Entry 3J8W (electron microscopy, 13.00 A resolution (very low resolution: no residue pairs are listed; an interface is given only as per-side residue counts)); this record covers chains L and H of the 13 polymer chains in the assembly.

Chain L:
Name: H263.A2 light chain
Organism: Mus musculus
Notes: fragment: variable domain Fab
Amino-acid sequence (109 residues; each row starts with the number of its first residue):
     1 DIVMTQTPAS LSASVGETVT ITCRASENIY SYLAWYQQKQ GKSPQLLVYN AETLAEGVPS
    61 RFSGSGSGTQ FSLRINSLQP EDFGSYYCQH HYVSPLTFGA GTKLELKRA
Cystine bridges: Cys-23/Cys-88

Chain H:
Name: H263.A2 heavy chain
Organism: Mus musculus
Notes: fragment: variable domain Fab
Amino-acid sequence (118 residues; row label = number of the first residue in the row; a row labelled like 82A-82C holds insertion residues (82A, then the next letters in order)):
     4 LQQSGAELAR PGASVKLSCK ASGYTFISYW MQWVKQRPGQ GLEWIGAIY
   52A P
    53 GDGATRYTQK FKGKATLTAD KSSSTAYMQL
82A-82C SSL
    83 TSEDSAVYYC ARPSYYDY
100A-100E DVTWF
   101 AYWGQGTLVT VS
Cystine bridges: Cys-22/Cys-92

Interface between chain L and chain H:
At this resolution (13 A) residue pairs are not listed: 15 residues of chain L and 20 of chain H lie at the interface.

In short:
15 residues of chain L and 20 residues of chain H are in contact.
Here chain L is H263.A2 light chain and chain H is H263.A2 heavy chain, both from Mus musculus. Entry 3J8W
(Cryo-EM reconstruction of quasi-HPV16 complex with H263.A2 Fab) was determined by electron microscopy,
deposited together with 3J8V.
